Entry 7VA9 (electron microscopy, 3.08 A resolution); this record covers chains q and r of the 64 polymer chains in the assembly.

Chain q:
Protein: Light-harvesting protein B-875 alpha chain
Organism: Cereibacter sphaeroides 2.4.1
UniProtKB: Q3J1A4 (LHA1_RHOS4); residues 1-58 here = UniProt positions 1-58
Chain sequence (58 residues; row label = number of the first residue in the row):
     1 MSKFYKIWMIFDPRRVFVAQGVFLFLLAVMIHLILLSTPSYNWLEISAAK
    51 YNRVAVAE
Not modelled in the structure: 55-58
Residues lining bound ligands:
  - bacteriochlorophyll a (BCL), molecule 1: Phe4, Ile7, Trp8, Val16, Gln20, Phe23, Ile31
  - bacteriochlorophyll a (BCL), molecule 2: Gly21, Leu24, Phe25, Ala28, His32, Tyr41, Trp43
  - bacteriochlorophyll a (BCL), molecule 3: Leu24, Leu27, Ala28, Ile31, His32, Leu35, Tyr41
  - spheroidene (SPO), molecule 1: Lys6, Ile7, Met9, Ile10
  - spheroidene (SPO), molecule 2: Phe17, Gln20, Phe23, Leu24, Leu27, Met30, Ile31
  - spheroidene (SPO), molecule 3: Phe17, Gln20, Gly21
  - spheroidene (SPO), molecule 4: Phe25, Ala28, His32, Leu33, Leu36, Trp43
Curated features (UniProtKB/Swiss-Prot):
  - binding site (a bacteriochlorophyll): His32

Chain r:
Protein: Light-harvesting protein B-875 beta chain
Organism: Cereibacter sphaeroides 2.4.1
UniProtKB: Q3J1A3 (LHB1_RHOS4); residues 1-49 here = UniProt positions 1-49
Chain sequence (49 residues; row label = number of the first residue in the row):
     1 MADKSDLGYTGLTDEQAQELHSVYMSGLWLFSAVAIVAHLAVYIWRPWF
Not modelled in the structure: 1-12
Residues lining bound ligands:
  - bacteriochlorophyll a (BCL), molecule 1: His21, Tyr24, Phe49
  - bacteriochlorophyll a (BCL), molecule 2: Phe31, Val34, Ala35, Ala38, His39, Val42, Trp45
  - bacteriochlorophyll a (BCL), molecule 3: Phe31, Ser32, Ala35, Ile36, His39, Val42, Trp48, Phe49
  - spheroidene (SPO), molecule 1: Glu19, Leu20, Val23, Tyr24, Gly27, Leu28, Phe31
  - spheroidene (SPO), molecule 2: Phe31, Val34, Ala38, Ala41, Val42, Trp45
Curated features (UniProtKB/Swiss-Prot):
  - binding site (a bacteriochlorophyll): His21, His39

Chain q / chain r interface:
Pairs across the interface (15):
  Phe4(q) - His21(r)
  Tyr5(q) - Asp14(r)  hydrogen bond
  Tyr5(q) - His21(r)
  Trp8(q) - Leu20(r)
  Trp8(q) - His21(r)  hydrogen bond
  Met9(q) - Thr13(r)
  Met9(q) - Ala17(r)  hydrophobic
  Pro13(q) - Leu20(r)  hydrophobic
  Phe17(q) - Tyr24(r)  hydrophobic
  Gln20(q) - Tyr24(r)  hydrogen bond
  Ser40(q) - Arg46(r)
  Tyr41(q) - Arg46(r)
  Tyr41(q) - Pro47(r)  hydrogen bond (side chain-backbone)
  Tyr41(q) - Trp48(r)  hydrogen bond (side chain-backbone)
  Ile46(q) - Arg46(r)
Also at the interface, not in a pair above, chain q (13 interface residues in all): Lys6, Ile7, Trp43
Also at the interface, not in a pair above, chain r (11 interface residues in all): Gln18, Trp45

In short:
13 residues of chain q and 11 residues of chain r are in contact, with 5 hydrogen bonds. Polar pairs include
Tyr5(q)-Asp14(r), Trp8(q)-His21(r) and Gln20(q)-Tyr24(r). 2 spheroidene molecules and 3 bacteriochlorophyll a
molecules are bound between chain q and chain r.
Here chain q is Light-harvesting protein B-875 alpha chain and chain r is Light-harvesting protein B-875 beta
chain, both from Cereibacter sphaeroides 2.4.1. Entry 7VA9 (Rba sphaeroides PufY-KO RC-LH1 dimer type-1) was
determined by electron microscopy (same publication as 7VB9, 7VNM, 7VOR, 7VOT and 7VOY).
